8YJJ - chain A; structure by X-ray diffraction, 1.90 A resolution.

[Chain A]
Name: Endo-1,4-beta-xylanase
From: Trichoderma longibrachiatum
Notes: EC 3.2.1.8
UniProtKB: A0A2T4BZZ5 (A0A2T4BZZ5_TRILO); residues 1-190 here correspond to UniProt positions 35-224 (UniProt number = residue number + 34)
Amino-acid sequence (190 residues; each row starts with the number of its first residue):
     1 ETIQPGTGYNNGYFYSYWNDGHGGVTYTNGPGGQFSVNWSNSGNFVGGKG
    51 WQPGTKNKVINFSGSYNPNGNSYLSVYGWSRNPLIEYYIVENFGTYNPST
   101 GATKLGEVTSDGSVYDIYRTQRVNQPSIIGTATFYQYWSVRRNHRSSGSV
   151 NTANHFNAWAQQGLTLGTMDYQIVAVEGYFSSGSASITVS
Disordered / not traced: 96-101
Modified residues: E1 (pyroglutamic acid; PCA)

[Summary]
Chain A is Endo-1,4-beta-xylanase (Trichoderma longibrachiatum); the structure, Crystal structure of xylanase
from Trichoderma longibrachiatum, was determined by X-ray diffraction together with 8YJI from the same study.
